Entry 7QID (electron microscopy, 5.00 A resolution (low resolution: residue-level contacts below are approximate; hydrogen-bond / salt-bridge calls are withheld)); this record covers chains I and J of the 10 polymer chains in the assembly.

Chain I:
Molecule: Insulin
Source organism: Homo sapiens
Reference sequence: P01308 (INS_HUMAN); residues 1-21 here correspond to UniProt positions 90-110 (UniProt number = residue number + 89)
Sequence (21 residues; numbered 1 to 21; the number before each row is that of its first residue):
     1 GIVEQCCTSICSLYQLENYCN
Disulfide bonds: Cys6-Cys11

Chain J:
Molecule: Insulin
Source organism: Homo sapiens
Reference sequence: P01308 (INS_HUMAN); residues 1-30 here correspond to UniProt positions 25-54 (UniProt number = residue number + 24)
Sequence (30 residues; numbered 1 to 30; the number before each row is that of its first residue):
     1 FVNQHLCGSHLVEALYLVCGERGFFYTPKT

Interface between chain I and chain J:
Residue-residue contacts - 25 pairs, chain I then chain J:
  Glu4(I) with Lys29(J); Thr30(J)
  Gln5(I) with Cys7(J); Thr30(J)
  Cys6(I) with Phe1(J); Cys7(J)
  Cys7(I) with Phe1(J); Asn3(J); Gln4(J); Leu6(J); Cys7(J), disulfide
  Ser9(I) with Phe1(J)
  Leu13(I) with Val18(J)
  Leu16(I) with Leu15(J); Lys29(J)
  Glu17(I) with Arg22(J)
  Tyr19(I) with Leu15(J); Phe25(J)
  Cys20(I) with Leu15(J); Cys19(J), disulfide; Arg22(J); Gly23(J); Phe24(J); Phe25(J)
  Asn21(I) with Phe24(J)
Also at the interface, not in a pair above, chain I (12 interface residues in all): Ile10
Also at the interface, not in a pair above, chain J (17 interface residues in all): His5, Ala14, Tyr26
Cross-chain cystine bridges: Cys7(I)-Cys7(J), Cys20(I)-Cys19(J)

Overview:
The interface between chain I and chain J involves 12 residues on one side and 17 on the other, with 2
disulfide bonds.
Chain I is Insulin and chain J is Insulin, both from Homo sapiens; the structure, tentative model of the human
insulin receptor ectodomain bound by three insulin, was determined by electron microscopy.
